3MQK - chains A and C of the 5 polymer chains in the assembly; structure by X-ray diffraction, 2.80 A resolution.

# Chain A
Name: tRNA pseudouridine synthase B
Source organism: Pyrococcus furiosus
Notes: EC 5.4.99.-
UniProt: Q7LWY0 (TRUB_PYRFU); residues 11-338 here correspond to UniProt positions 8-335 (UniProt number = residue number - 3)
Amino-acid sequence (328 residues; row label = number of the first residue in the row):
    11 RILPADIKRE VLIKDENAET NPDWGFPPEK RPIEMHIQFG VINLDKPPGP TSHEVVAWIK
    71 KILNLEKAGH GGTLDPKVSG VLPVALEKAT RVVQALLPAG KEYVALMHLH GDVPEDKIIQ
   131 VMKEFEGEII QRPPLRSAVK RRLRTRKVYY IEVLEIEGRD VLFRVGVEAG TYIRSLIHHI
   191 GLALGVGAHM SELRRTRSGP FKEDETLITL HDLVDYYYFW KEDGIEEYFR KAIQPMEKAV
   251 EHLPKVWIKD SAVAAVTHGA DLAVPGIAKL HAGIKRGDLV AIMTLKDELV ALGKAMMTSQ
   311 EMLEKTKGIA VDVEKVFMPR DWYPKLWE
Curated features (UniProtKB/Swiss-Prot):
  - active site: Asp-85 (Nucleophile)
Reported in the primary citation:
  - binding site for the 13-nt RNA strand: Asp-271 to His-281

# Chain C
Name: Small nucleolar rnp gar1-like protein
Source organism: Pyrococcus furiosus
UniProt: Q8U029 (Q8U029_PYRFU); residues 1-75 here correspond to UniProt positions 8-82 (UniProt number = residue number + 7)
Amino-acid sequence (75 residues; row label = number of the first residue in the row):
     1 MKRLGKVLHY AKQGFLIVRT NWVPSLNDRV VDKRLQFVGI VKDVFGPVKM PYVAIKPKVS
    61 NPEIYVGEVL YVDER

# Chain A / chain C interface
Residue-residue contacts (38):
  Glu-134(A) with Arg-19(C), salt bridge; Pro-47(C); Tyr-52(C)
  Phe-135(A) with Gly-46(C); Tyr-52(C), hydrophobic
  Glu-138(A) with Pro-47(C); Val-48(C), hydrogen bond (backbone-backbone)
  Ile-139(A) with Gly-46(C)
  Ile-140(A) with Val-23(C), hydrophobic; Val-44(C); Gly-46(C), hydrogen bond (backbone-backbone); Val-48(C), hydrophobic
  Pro-143(A) with Asp-43(C); Val-44(C)
  Pro-144(A) with Val-23(C); Pro-24(C); Ser-25(C); Leu-26(C), hydrogen bond (backbone-backbone)
  Leu-145(A) with Leu-26(C), hydrophobic
  Arg-146(A) with Ser-25(C)
  Leu-153(A) with Val-23(C), hydrophobic
  Thr-155(A) with Val-48(C)
  His-189(A) with Asp-43(C), salt bridge; Phe-45(C)
  Leu-192(A) with His-9(C), hydrogen bond (backbone-side chain); Gln-13(C); Ile-17(C); Phe-45(C), hydrophobic
  Ala-193(A) with His-9(C); Tyr-52(C)
  Gly-195(A) with His-9(C); Ala-11(C); Lys-12(C), hydrogen bond (backbone-backbone); Gln-13(C)
  Val-196(A) with Lys-12(C); Gln-13(C)
  Gly-197(A) with Gln-13(C)
  Ala-198(A) with Gln-13(C)
Other interface residues (no listed pair), chain A (23 interface residues in all): His-120, Val-131, Gln-141, His-188, Leu-194
Other interface residues (no listed pair), chain C (18 interface residues in all): Pro-51

# Overview
The interface between chain A and chain C involves 23 residues on one side and 18 on the other, with 5
hydrogen bonds and 2 salt bridges. Among the polar pairs are Glu-134(A)/Arg-19(C), His-189(A)/Asp-43(C) and
Leu-192(A)/His-9(C). UniProt lists active-site residue Asp-85(A) on chain A. The paper reports a binding site
for the 13-nt RNA strand at Asp-271(A).
Here chain A is tRNA pseudouridine synthase B and chain C is Small nucleolar rnp gar1-like protein, both from
Pyrococcus furiosus. Entry 3MQK (Cbf5-Nop10-Gar1 complex binding with 17mer RNA containing ACA trinucleotide)
was determined by X-ray diffraction.
